Entry 2MTP (solution NMR); this record covers chains A and C of the 3 polymer chains in the assembly.

# Chain A
Protein: Filamin-A
Source organism: Homo sapiens
UniProt: P21333 (FLNA_HUMAN); numbering as in UniProt (aligned over 2236-2330)
Amino-acid sequence (95 residues; each row starts with the number of its first residue):
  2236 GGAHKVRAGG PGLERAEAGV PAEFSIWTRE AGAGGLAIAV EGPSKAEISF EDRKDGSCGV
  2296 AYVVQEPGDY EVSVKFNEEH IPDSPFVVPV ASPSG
Curated features (UniProtKB/Swiss-Prot):
  - modified residue (Phosphoserine): Ser2284, Ser2327, Ser2329
Reported in the primary citation:
  - mutagenesis - E2276A: unchanged binding to Integrin beta-3 (chain C)
  - mutagenesis - A2268K: unchanged binding to Integrin alpha-IIb
  - mutagenesis - A2268K, E2276A: decreased signaling
  - mutagenesis - A2268K, E2276A: unchanged expression
  - mutagenesis - K2240A: abolished binding to membrane

# Chain C
Protein: Integrin beta-3
Source organism: Homo sapiens
UniProt: P05106 (ITB3_HUMAN); residues 716-762 here correspond to UniProt positions 742-788 (UniProt number = residue number + 26)
Amino-acid sequence (47 residues; numbered 716 to 762; the number before each row is that of its first residue):
   716 KKKITIHDRK EFAKFEEERA RAKWDTANNP LYKEATSTFT NITYRGT
Construct notes: engineered mutation Lys717 (Leu743 in P05106), Lys718 (Leu744 in P05106)
Curated features (UniProtKB/Swiss-Prot):
  - motif: Thr751 to Ile757 (LIR)
  - modified residue: Thr741 (Phosphothreonine), Tyr747 (Phosphotyrosine), Thr753 (Phosphothreonine), Tyr759 (Phosphotyrosine)
Reported in the primary citation:
  - mutagenesis - L717K/L718K: unchanged binding to Filamin-A (chain A)

# Chain A / chain C interface
Residue-residue contacts (33):
  Ala2268(A) - Lys716(C)
  Ala2268(A) - Lys717(C)
  Ala2268(A) - Ile719(C)
  Ala2268(A) - Thr720(C)
  Gly2269(A) - Thr720(C)
  Gly2270(A) - Thr720(C)
  Leu2271(A) - Thr751(C)
  Leu2271(A) - Ser752(C)
  Leu2271(A) - Thr753(C)
  Ala2272(A) - Thr751(C)
  Ile2273(A) - Ala750(C)
  Ile2273(A) - Thr751(C)
  Ala2274(A) - Glu749(C)
  Ala2274(A) - Ala750(C)
  Val2275(A) - Tyr747(C)
  Val2275(A) - Lys748(C)
  Val2275(A) - Glu749(C)
  Val2275(A) - Ala750(C)
  Glu2276(A) - Tyr747(C)
  Glu2276(A) - Lys748(C)
  Glu2276(A) - Glu749(C)
  Gly2277(A) - Pro745(C)
  Gly2277(A) - Leu746(C)
  Gly2277(A) - Tyr747(C)
  Pro2278(A) - Tyr747(C)
  Ser2279(A) - Tyr747(C)
  Lys2280(A) - Tyr747(C)
  Ala2281(A) - Glu749(C)
  Ile2283(A) - Thr751(C)
  Phe2285(A) - Thr751(C)
  Phe2285(A) - Thr753(C)
  Phe2285(A) - Ile757(C)
  Asp2287(A) - Arg760(C)
Other interface residues (no listed pair), chain A (20 interface residues in all): Gly2236, Arg2264, Gly2291
Other interface residues (no listed pair), chain C (19 interface residues in all): Lys718, Tyr759, Gly761, Thr762
Interface features reported in the paper:
  - specific contacts: Ala2268(A)-Ile719(C) (hydrophobic contact), Gly2269(A)-Thr720(C) (hydrogen bond), Thr720(C)-Ala2268(A) (hydrophobic contact)
  - hot spots on chain A (mutagenesis) - A2268K: abolished binding to Integrin beta-3 (chain C)
  - interface residues, chain C: Tyr747(C)

# In short
Chain A and chain C form an interface of 20 and 19 residues respectively. The paper describes hydrophobic
contacts between Ala2268(A) and Ile719(C) and Thr720(C) and Ala2268(A); a hydrogen bond between Gly2269(A) and
Thr720(C). The paper reports that A2268K and E2276A of chain A reduce signaling; the interface residue
Tyr747(C); 4 substitutions were tested in all.
Here chain A is Filamin-A and chain C is Integrin beta-3, both from Homo sapiens. Entry 2MTP (The structure of
Filamin repeat 21 bound to integrin) was determined by solution NMR.
